PDB entry 9NE7 | electron microscopy, 3.53 A resolution | chains A and B of the 6 polymer chains in the assembly

[Chain A]
Protein: DNA polymerase epsilon catalytic subunit A
Organism: Homo sapiens
Notes: EC 2.7.7.7, 3.1.11.-
UniProtKB: Q07864 (DPOE1_HUMAN); numbering as in UniProt (aligned over 1-1200)
Chain sequence (1200 residues; row label = number of the first residue in the row):
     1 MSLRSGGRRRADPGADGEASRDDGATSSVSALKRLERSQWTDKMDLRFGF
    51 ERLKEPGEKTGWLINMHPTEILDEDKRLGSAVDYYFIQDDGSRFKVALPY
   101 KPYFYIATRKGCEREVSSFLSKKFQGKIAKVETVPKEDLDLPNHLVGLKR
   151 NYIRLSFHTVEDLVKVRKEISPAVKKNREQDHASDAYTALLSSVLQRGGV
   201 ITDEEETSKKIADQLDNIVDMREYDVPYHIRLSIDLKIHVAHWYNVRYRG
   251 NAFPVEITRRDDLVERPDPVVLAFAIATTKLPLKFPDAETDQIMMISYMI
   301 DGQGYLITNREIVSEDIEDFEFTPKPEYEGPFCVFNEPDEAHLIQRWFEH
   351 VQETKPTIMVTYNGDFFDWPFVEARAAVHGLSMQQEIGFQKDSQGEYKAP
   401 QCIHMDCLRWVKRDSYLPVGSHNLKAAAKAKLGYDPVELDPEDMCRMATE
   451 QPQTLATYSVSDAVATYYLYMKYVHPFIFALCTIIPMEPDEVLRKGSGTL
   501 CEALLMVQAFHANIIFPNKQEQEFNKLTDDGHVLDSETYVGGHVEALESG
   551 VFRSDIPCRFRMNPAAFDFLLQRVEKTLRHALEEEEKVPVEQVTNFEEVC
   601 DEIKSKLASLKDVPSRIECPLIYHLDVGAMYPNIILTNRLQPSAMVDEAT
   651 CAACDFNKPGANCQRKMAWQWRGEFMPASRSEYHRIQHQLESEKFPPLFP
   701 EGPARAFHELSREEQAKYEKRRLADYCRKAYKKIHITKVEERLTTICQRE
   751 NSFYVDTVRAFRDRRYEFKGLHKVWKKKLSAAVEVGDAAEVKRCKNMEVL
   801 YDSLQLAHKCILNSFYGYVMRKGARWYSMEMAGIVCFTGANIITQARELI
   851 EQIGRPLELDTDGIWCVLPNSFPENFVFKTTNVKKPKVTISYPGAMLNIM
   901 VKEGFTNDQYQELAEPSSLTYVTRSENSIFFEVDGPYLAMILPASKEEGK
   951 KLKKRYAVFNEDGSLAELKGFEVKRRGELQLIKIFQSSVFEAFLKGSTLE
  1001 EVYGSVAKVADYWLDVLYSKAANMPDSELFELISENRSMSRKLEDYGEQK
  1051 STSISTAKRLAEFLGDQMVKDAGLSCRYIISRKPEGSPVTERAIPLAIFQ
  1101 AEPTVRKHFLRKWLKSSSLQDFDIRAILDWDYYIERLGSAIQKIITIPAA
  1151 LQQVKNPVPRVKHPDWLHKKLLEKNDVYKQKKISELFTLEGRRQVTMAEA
Not modelled in the structure: 1-28, 182-212, 1198-1200
Differences from the reference sequence: conflict Ala275 (Asp in Q07864), Ala277 (Glu in Q07864)
Metal / ion sites: 4Fe-4S cluster Fe: Cys651, Cys654, Cys663, Cys747
Small-molecule neighbours: 4Fe-4S cluster (SF4): Leu145, Cys651, Cys654, Phe656, Asn657, Cys663, Gln664, Thr745, Cys747, Arg749
Curated features (UniProtKB/Swiss-Prot):
  - modified residue: Ser1184 (Phosphoserine)
  - natural variant: Ala189 (A189T: Found in a colorectal sample), Arg231 (R231H: Found in a colorectal sample), Pro286 (P286H: Found in a colorectal sample; P286R: Found in a colorectal sample), Phe367 (F367S: Found in a colorectal sample), Val411 (V411L: In CRCS12; uncertain significance), Leu424 (L424V: In CRCS12), Pro436 (P436R: Found in a colorectal sample), Tyr458 (Y458F: In CRCS12; uncertain significance), Ser459 (S459F: Found in a colorectal sample), Arg762 (R762W: Found in a colorectal sample), Lys777 (K777N: Found in a colorectal sample), Ala1007 (A1007P: In IMAGEI; uncertain significance), 1 further natural variant entry in UniProt
From the paper describing this entry:
  - binding site for the 33-nt DNA strand: Lys733, Arg975, Arg976
  - binding site for the 47-nt DNA strand: Arg975
  - disease-associated variants - P286K, P286R: decreased catalytic activity (citing earlier work)

[Chain B]
Protein: Proliferating cell nuclear antigen
Organism: Homo sapiens
UniProtKB: P12004 (PCNA_HUMAN); numbering as in UniProt (aligned over 1-261)
Chain sequence (261 residues; each row starts with the number of its first residue):
     1 MFEARLVQGSILKKVLEALKDLINEACWDISSSGVNLQSMDSSHVSLVQL
    51 TLRSEGFDTYRCDRNLAMGVNLTSMSKILKCAGNEDIITLRAEDNADTLA
   101 LVFEAPNQEKVSDYEMKLMDLDVEQLGIPEQEYSCVVKMPSGEFARICRD
   151 LSHIGDAVVISCAKDGVKFSASGELGNGNIKLSQTSNVDKEEEAVTIEMN
   201 EPVQLTFALRYLNFFTKATPLSSTVTLSMSADVPLVVEYKIADMGHLKYY
   251 LAPKIEDEEGS
Curated features (UniProtKB/Swiss-Prot):
  - DNA-binding region: Arg61 to Lys80
  - modified residue: Lys14 (N6-acetyllysine), Lys77 (N6-acetyllysine), Lys80 (N6-acetyllysine), Tyr211 (Phosphotyrosine), Lys248 (N6-acetyllysine)
  - cross-link (Glycyl lysine isopeptide (Lys-Gly)): Lys164 (interchain with G-Cter in SUMO2), Lys254 (interchain with G-Cter in SUMO2)
  - natural variant: Ser228 (S228I: In ATLD2)
  - mutagenesis: Lys13 (K13R: Inhibits acetylation, recruitment to DNA damage sites, inducible ubiquitination and protein degradation, DNA replication and repair synthesis efficiencies, but homotrimer formation, nuclear ...), Lys14 (K14R: Inhibits acetylation, recruitment to DNA damage sites, inducible ubiquitination and protein degradation, DNA replication and repair synthesis efficiencies, but homotrimer formation, nuclear ...), Lys20 (K20R: Inhibits acetylation, recruitment to DNA damage sites, inducible ubiquitination and protein degradation, DNA replication and repair synthesis efficiencies, but homotrimer formation, nuclear ...), Met40 (M40A: Complete loss of interaction with UHRF2), Ser43 to Val45 (No effect on POLD3-binding. Impairs binding to ALKBH2), Lys77 (K77A: Inhibits recruitment to DNA damage sites, but nuclear localization is similar as the wild-type; in association with A-80 ...), Lys80 (K80A: Inhibits recruitment to DNA damage sites, but nuclear localization is similar as the wild-type; in association with A-77 ...), Gln125 to Ile128 (Strong decrease in POLD3-binding. Impairs binding to ALKBH2), Ile128 (I128A: Complete loss of interaction with UHRF2), Lys164 (K164R: Abolishes ubiquitination. No effect on interaction with SHPRH), Val188 to Lys190 (No effect on POLD3-binding. No effect on ALKBH2-binding), Tyr211 (Y211F: Alters chromatin-associated PCNA stability and its function in DNA replication and repair), 3 further mutagenesis entries in UniProt

[Interface between chain A and chain B]
Pairs across the interface (18; chain A residue first):
  Ser681(A) - Ile255(B)
  Ser681(A) - Glu256(B)  hydrogen bond (side chain-backbone)
  Ser681(A) - Asp257(B)  hydrogen bond
  Glu682(A) - Lys254(B)  salt bridge
  Arg685(A) - Ile255(B)
  Arg722(A) - His44(B)
  Asp725(A) - Ser42(B)
  Tyr726(A) - Ser43(B)
  Tyr726(A) - Tyr211(B)
  Tyr726(A) - Lys254(B)
  Lys729(A) - Asp41(B)  salt bridge
  Lys729(A) - Ser43(B)  hydrogen bond
  Lys729(A) - Tyr211(B)
  Lys729(A) - Phe214(B)
  Ala730(A) - Arg210(B)  hydrogen bond (backbone-side chain)
  Ala730(A) - Tyr211(B)
  Tyr731(A) - Lys254(B)
  Lys732(A) - Arg210(B)
Other interface residues (no listed pair), chain A (11 interface residues in all): Gln689
Other interface residues (no listed pair), chain B (13 interface residues in all): Asp21, Val45

[Summary]
11 residues of chain A face 13 of chain B across their interface, with 4 hydrogen bonds and 2 salt bridges.
Polar pairs include Glu682(A)-Lys254(B), Lys729(A)-Asp41(B) and Ser681(A)-Glu256(B). From the paper: a binding
site for the 33-nt DNA strand at Lys733(A), Arg975(A) and Arg976(A); P286K and P286R of chain A reduce
catalytic activity.
Chain A is DNA polymerase epsilon catalytic subunit A and chain B is Proliferating cell nuclear antigen, both
from Homo sapiens; the structure, Human polymerase epsilon bound to PCNA and DNA with an in-situ-generated
mismatch in the Pol-backtracking state, was determined by electron microscopy (same publication as 9NE6, 9NE8,
9NE9 and 9NEA).
